4C7G - chain A; structure by X-ray diffraction, 1.80 A resolution.

# Chain A
Name: Beta-N-acetylhexosaminidase
From: Streptomyces coelicolor
Notes: EC 3.2.1.52
Reference sequence: Q9L068 (Q9L068_STRCO); residues 1-494 here correspond to UniProt positions 42-535 (UniProt number = residue number + 41)
Sequence (494 residues; numbered 1 to 494; the number before each row is that of its first residue):
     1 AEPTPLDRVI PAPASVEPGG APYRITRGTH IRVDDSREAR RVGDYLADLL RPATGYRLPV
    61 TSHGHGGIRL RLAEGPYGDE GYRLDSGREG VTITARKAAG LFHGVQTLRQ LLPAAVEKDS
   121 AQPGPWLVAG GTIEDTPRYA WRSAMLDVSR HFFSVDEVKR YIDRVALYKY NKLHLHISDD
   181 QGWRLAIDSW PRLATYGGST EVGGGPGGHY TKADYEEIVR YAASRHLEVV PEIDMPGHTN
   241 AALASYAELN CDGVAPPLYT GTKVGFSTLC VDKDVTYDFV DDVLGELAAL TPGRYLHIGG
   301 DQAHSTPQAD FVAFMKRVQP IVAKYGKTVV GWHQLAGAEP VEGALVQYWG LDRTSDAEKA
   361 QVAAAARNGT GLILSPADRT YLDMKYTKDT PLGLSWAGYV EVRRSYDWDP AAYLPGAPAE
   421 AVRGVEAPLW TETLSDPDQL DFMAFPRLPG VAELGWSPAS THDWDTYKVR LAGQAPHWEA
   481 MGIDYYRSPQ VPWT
Cystine bridges: Cys251-Cys270
Construct notes: engineered mutation Gln302 (Glu343 in Q9L068)
Small-molecule neighbours: NGO (2-methyl-4,5-dihydro-(1,2-dideoxy-alpha-D-glucopyranoso)[2,1-d]-1,3-oxazole): Arg150, His238, Val264, Asp301, Gln302, Trp332, Trp349, Tyr381, Asp383, Met384, Leu394, Trp396, Trp430, Glu432
Reported in the primary citation:
  - mutagenesis - E302Q: decreased catalytic activity
  - binding site for NGO: Arg150, Asp179, Asp301, Tyr381, Asp383, Trp396, Glu432
  - catalytic residues: Asp301
  - contacts within the chain: Asp234-Asp301 (hydrogen bond), His238-Gln302 (hydrogen bond)

# Summary
Ligands of chain A: compound NGO. From the paper: the catalytic residue Asp301; E302Q reduces catalytic
activity.
Chain A is Beta-N-acetylhexosaminidase (Streptomyces coelicolor); the structure, Structure and activity of the
GH20 beta-N-acetylhexosaminidase from Streptomyces coelicolor A3(2), was determined by X-ray diffraction
together with 4C7D and 4C7F from the same study.
